Entry 5H1S (electron microscopy, 3.50 A resolution); this record covers chains A and O of the 32 polymer chains in the assembly.

[Chain A]
Molecule: 23S rRNA
From: Spinacia oleracea
Sequence (2810 nucleotides; each row starts with the number of its first residue; note: 1 number in that range is skipped by the numbering (no residue carries it; nothing is unmodelled there)):
     1 UUCAAACGAGGAAAGGCUUACGGUGGAUACCUAGGCACCCAGAGACGAGG
    51 AAGGGCGUAUUAAUCGACGAAAUGCUUCGGGGAGUUGAAAAUAAGCAGAG
   101 AUCCGGAGAUUCCCGAAUAGGUCAACCUUUCGAACUUCUGCUGAAUCCAU
   151 GGGCAGGCAAGAGACAACCUGGCGAACUGAAACAUCUUAGUAGCCAGAGG
   201 AAAAGAAAGCAAAAGCGAUUCCCGUAGUAGCGGCGAGCGAAAUGGGAGCA
   251 GCCUAAACCGUGAAAACGGGGUUGUGGGAGAGCAAUACAAGCGUCGUGCU
   301 GCUAGGCGAAUCAGUGGAGUGCGGAACCCUAGAUGGUGAAAGUCCAGUAG
   351 CCGAAAGCAUCACUAGCUUAUGCUCUGACCCGAGUAGCAUGGGGCACGUG
   401 GAAUCCCGUGUGAAUCAGCAAGGACCACCUUGCAAGGCUAAAUACUCCUG
   451 GGUGACCGAUAGCGAAGUAGUACCGUGAGGGAAGGGUGAAAAGAACCCCC
   501 AUCGGGGAGUGAAAUAGAACAUGAAACCGUAAGCUCUCAAGCAGUGGGAG
   551 GGGGACCAGACCCUGACCGCGUGCCUGUUGAAGAAUGAGCCGGCGACUCA
   601 UAGGCAGUGGCUUGGUUAAGGGAACCCACCGGAGCCGUAGCGAAAGCGAG
   651 UCUUCAUAGGGCAAUUGUCACUGCUUAUGGACCCGAACCUGGGUGAUCUA
   701 UCCAUGACCAGGAUGAAGCUUGGGUGAAACUAAGUGGAGGUCCGAACCGA
   751 CUGAUGUUGAAGAAUCAGCGGAUGAGUUGUGGUUAGGGGUGAAAUGCCAC
   801 UCGAACCCAGAGCUAGCUGGUUCUCCCCGAAAUGCGUUGAGGCGCAGCAG
   851 UUGACUGGACAUCUAGGGGUAAAGCACUGUUUCGGUGCGGGCCGCGAGAG
   901 CGGUACCAAAUCGAGGCAAACUCUGAAUACUAGAUAUGACCUCCAAAUAA
   951 CAGGGGUCAAGGUCGGCCAGUGAGACGAUGGGGGAUAAGCUUCAUCGUCG
  1001 AGAGGGAAACAGCCCGGAUCACCAGCUAAGGCCCCUAAAUGACCGCUCAG
  1051 UGAUAAAGGAGGUAGGGGUGCAGAGACAGCCAGGAGGUUUGCCUAGAAGC
  1101 AGCCACCCUUGAAAGAGUGCGUAAUAGCUCACUGAUCGAGCGCUCUUGCG
  1151 CCGAAGAUGAACGGGGCUAAGCGGUCUGCCGAAGCUGUGGGAUGUAAAAA
  1201 AACAUCGGUAGGGGAGCGUUCCGUGUUAGGGAGAAACGCGUGCGUGAGCC
  1251 GCGUUGGACGAAGCGGAAGCGAGAAUGUCGGCUUGAGUAACGCAAACAUU
  1301 GGUGAGAAUCCAAUGCCCCGAAAACCUAAGGGUUCCUCCGCAAGGUUCGU
  1351 CCACGGAGGGUGAGUCAGGGCCUAAGAUCAGGCCGAAAGGCGUAGUCGAU
  1401 GGACAACAGGUGAAUAUUCCUGUACUACCCCUUGUUGGUCCCGAGGGACG
  1451 GAGGAGGCUAGGUUAGCCGAAAGAUGGUUAUCGGUUCAAGGACGCAAGGU
  1501 GACCCUGUUUUUCAGGGUAAGAAGGGGUAGAGAAAAUGCCUCGAGCCAAU
  1551 GUUCGAGUACCAGGCGCUACGGCGCUGAAGUAACCGAUGCCAUACUCCCA
  1601 GGAAAAGCUCGAACGACCUUCAACAAAAGGGUACCUGUACCCGAAACCGA
  1651 CACAGGUAGGUAGGUAGAGAAUACCUAGGGGCGCGAGACAACUCUCUCUA
  1701 AGGAACUCGGCAAAAUAGCCCCGUAACUUCGGGAGAAGGGGUGCCCCCUC
  1751 ACAAAGGGGGUCGAAGUGACCAGGCCCGGGCGACUGUUUACCAAAAACAC
  1801 AGGUCUCCGCAAAGUCGUAAGACCAUGUAUGGGGGCUGACGCCUGCCCAG
  1851 UGCCGGAAGGUCAAGGAAGUUGGUGACCUGAUGACAGGGGAGCCGGCGAC
  1901 CGAAGCCCCGGUGAACGGCGGCCGUAACUAUAACGGUCCUAAGGUAGCGA
  1951 AAUUCCUUGUCGGGUAAGUUCCGACCCGCACGAAAGGCGUAACGAUCUGG
  2001 GCACUGUCUCGGAGAGAGGCUCGGUGAAAUAGACAUGUCUGUGAAGAUGC
  2051 GGACUACCUGCACCUGGACAGAAAGACCCUAUGAAGCUUUACUGUUCCCU
  2101 GGGAUUGGCUUUGGGCUU
 2119A U
  2120 UCCUGCGCAGCUUAGGUGGAAGGCGAAGAAGGCCCCCUUCCGGGGGGGCC
  2170 CGAGCCAUCAGUGAGAUACCACUCUGGAAGAGCUAGAAUUCUAACCUUGU
  2220 GUCAGGACCUACGGGCCAAGGGACAUUCUCAGGUAGACAGUUUCUAUGGG
  2270 GCGUAGGCCUCCCAAAAGGUAACGGAGGCGUGCAAAGGUUUCCUCGGGCC
  2320 GGACGGAGAUUGGCCCUCGAGUGCAAAGGCAGAAGGGAGCUUGACUGCAA
  2370 GACCCACCCGUCGAGCAGGGACGAAAGUCGGCCUUAGUGAUCCGACGGUG
  2420 CCGAGUGGAAGGGCCGUCGCUCAACGGAUAAAAGUUACUCUAGGGAUAAC
  2470 AGGCUGAUCUUCCCCAAGAGUUCACAUCGACGGGAAGGUUUGGCACCUCG
  2520 AUGUCGGCUCUUCGCCACCUGGGGCUGUAGUAUGUUCCAAGGGUUGGGCU
  2570 GUUCGCCCAUUAAAGCGGUACGUGAGCUGGGUUCAGAACGUCGUGAGACA
  2620 GUUCGGUCCAUAUCCGGUGUGGGCGUUAGAGCAUUGAGAGGACCUUUCCC
  2670 UAGUACGAGAGGACCGGGAAGGACGCACCUCUGGUGUACCAGUUAUCGUG
  2720 CCCACGGUAAACGCUGGGUAGCCAAGUGCGGAGCGGAUAACUGCUGAAAG
  2770 CAUCUAAGUAGUAAGCCCACCCCAAGAUGAGUGCUCUCCUA
Disordered / not traced: 556-559, 1508-1514
Covalently attached groups: covalent link A48-A162; covalent link G143-G151, C259-G269, U856-G962; covalent link G1527-C1539, G2151-C2169

[Chain O]
Molecule: 50S ribosomal protein L16, chloroplastic
From: Spinacia oleracea
Reference sequence: P17353 (RK16_SPIOL); residue numbers follow UniProt; this construct covers 1-135
Sequence (135 residues; each row starts with the number of its first residue):
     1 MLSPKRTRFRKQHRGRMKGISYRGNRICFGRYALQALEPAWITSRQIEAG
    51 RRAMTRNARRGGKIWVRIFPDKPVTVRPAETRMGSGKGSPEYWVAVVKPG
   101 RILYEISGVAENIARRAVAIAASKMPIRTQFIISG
Disordered / not traced: 1

[Interface between chain A and chain O]
Contacting residue pairs (88; chain A residue first):
  G874(A) - Arg23(O)  salt bridge to the phosphate
  C875(A) - Arg23(O)  salt bridge to the phosphate
  G879(A) - Arg8(O)  sugar contact
  U880(A) - Pro4(O)  sugar contact
  U880(A) - Lys5(O)  phosphate contact
  U880(A) - Arg6(O)  salt bridge to the phosphate
  U880(A) - Asp71(O)  hydrogen bond to the sugar
  U881(A) - Pro4(O)  phosphate contact
  U881(A) - Lys5(O)  phosphate contact
  U881(A) - Phe69(O)  sugar contact
  U881(A) - Asp71(O)  sugar contact
  U882(A) - Val66(O)  sugar contact
  U882(A) - Phe69(O)  phosphate contact
  C883(A) - Phe29(O)  base contact
  C883(A) - Trp65(O)  sugar contact
  G884(A) - Lys63(O)  salt bridge to the phosphate
  A914(A) - Cys28(O)  sugar contact
  A914(A) - Phe29(O)  base contact
  G915(A) - Cys28(O)  sugar contact
  G916(A) - Arg23(O)  salt bridge to the phosphate
  G916(A) - Asn25(O)  phosphate contact
  G916(A) - Asp71(O)  hydrogen bond to the base
  G916(A) - Arg101(O)  hydrogen bond to the sugar
  C917(A) - Arg23(O)  phosphate contact
  A919(A) - Lys11(O)  hydrogen bond to the base
  A919(A) - Gln12(O)  base contact
  A919(A) - His13(O)  hydrogen bond to the base
  A920(A) - Phe9(O)  base contact
  A920(A) - Lys11(O)  hydrogen bond to the base
  C921(A) - Arg8(O)  salt bridge to the phosphate
  G980(A) - Arg16(O)  salt bridge to the phosphate
  G981(A) - Arg16(O)  salt bridge to the phosphate
  G981(A) - Lys18(O)  salt bridge to the phosphate
  G982(A) - His13(O)  phosphate contact
  G982(A) - Arg14(O)  phosphate contact
  G982(A) - Gly15(O)  phosphate contact
  G983(A) - His13(O)  phosphate contact
  G983(A) - Arg14(O)  salt bridge to the phosphate
  G983(A) - Arg82(O)  hydrogen bond to the base
  G983(A) - Ser85(O)  phosphate contact
  G984(A) - Arg14(O)  salt bridge to the phosphate
  G984(A) - Arg77(O)  hydrogen bond to the phosphate
  G984(A) - Arg82(O)  hydrogen bond to the sugar
  G984(A) - Ser85(O)  phosphate contact
  A985(A) - Thr75(O)  sugar contact
  A985(A) - Val76(O)  phosphate contact
  A985(A) - Arg77(O)  salt bridge to the phosphate
  U986(A) - Arg14(O)  salt bridge to the phosphate
  U986(A) - Gly15(O)  base contact
  U986(A) - Arg16(O)  base contact
  U986(A) - Met17(O)  hydrogen bond to the base
  U986(A) - Trp41(O)  base contact
  A988(A) - Arg82(O)  base contact
  C990(A) - Arg82(O)  hydrogen bond to the base
  A1056(A) - Arg128(O)  phosphate contact
  A1057(A) - Arg128(O)  salt bridge to the phosphate
  U2266(A) - Met83(O)  phosphate contact
  G2267(A) - Arg82(O)  hydrogen bond to the base
  G2267(A) - Met83(O)  phosphate contact
  G2268(A) - Thr81(O)  phosphate contact
  C2292(A) - Met83(O)  hydrogen bond to the sugar
  C2292(A) - Gly84(O)  hydrogen bond to the sugar
  G2293(A) - Met83(O)  phosphate contact
  G2293(A) - Ser85(O)  phosphate contact
  G2294(A) - Lys11(O)  phosphate contact
  G2294(A) - Ser85(O)  phosphate contact
  G2294(A) - Gly86(O)  phosphate contact
  A2295(A) - Arg10(O)  phosphate contact
  A2295(A) - Lys11(O)  salt bridge to the phosphate
  C2484(A) - Ile120(O)  sugar contact
  C2484(A) - Ser123(O)  sugar contact
  C2484(A) - Lys124(O)  hydrogen bond to the base
  A2486(A) - Arg56(O)  hydrogen bond to the sugar
  G2487(A) - Arg56(O)  phosphate contact
  A2499(A) - Lys124(O)  base contact
  C2500(A) - Lys124(O)  hydrogen bond to the base
  G2501(A) - Arg45(O)  salt bridge to the phosphate
  G2501(A) - Gln46(O)  phosphate contact
  G2501(A) - Ala49(O)  sugar contact
  G2501(A) - Ser123(O)  hydrogen bond to the base
  G2501(A) - Lys124(O)  hydrogen bond to the sugar
  G2502(A) - Gln46(O)  hydrogen bond to the phosphate
  G2502(A) - Pro126(O)  phosphate contact
  G2503(A) - Pro126(O)  phosphate contact
  G2511(A) - Ala79(O)  sugar contact
  G2512(A) - Thr81(O)  phosphate contact
  G2512(A) - Arg82(O)  phosphate contact
  C2513(A) - Thr81(O)  phosphate contact
Other interface residues (no listed pair), chain A (52 interface residues in all): A872, A873, U878, A918, A987, U991, C2282, A2485
Other interface residues (no listed pair), chain O (50 interface residues in all): Ser3, Arg26, Arg67, Val74, Tyr92, Met125

[In short]
Chain A and chain O form an interface of 52 and 50 residues respectively, with 20 hydrogen bonds and 16 salt
bridges. Among the polar pairs are G916(A)-Asp71(O), A919(A)-Lys11(O) and A919(A)-His13(O).
Here chain A is 23S rRNA and chain O is 50S ribosomal protein L16, chloroplastic, both from Spinacia oleracea.
Entry 5H1S (Structure of the large subunit of the chloro-ribosome) was determined by electron microscopy.
